8I8E - chains D and E of the 12 polymer chains in the assembly; structure by electron microscopy, 2.63 A resolution.

[Chain D (and E)]
Name: Acyl-acyl carrier protein synthetase
From: Vibrio harveyi
Notes: chain E of this document is another copy of the same molecule, construct and numbering; everything in this record applies to it too
UniProtKB: Q00IB3 (Q00IB3_VIBHA); residues 1-533 here = UniProt positions 1-533
Chain sequence (533 residues; each row starts with the number of its first residue):
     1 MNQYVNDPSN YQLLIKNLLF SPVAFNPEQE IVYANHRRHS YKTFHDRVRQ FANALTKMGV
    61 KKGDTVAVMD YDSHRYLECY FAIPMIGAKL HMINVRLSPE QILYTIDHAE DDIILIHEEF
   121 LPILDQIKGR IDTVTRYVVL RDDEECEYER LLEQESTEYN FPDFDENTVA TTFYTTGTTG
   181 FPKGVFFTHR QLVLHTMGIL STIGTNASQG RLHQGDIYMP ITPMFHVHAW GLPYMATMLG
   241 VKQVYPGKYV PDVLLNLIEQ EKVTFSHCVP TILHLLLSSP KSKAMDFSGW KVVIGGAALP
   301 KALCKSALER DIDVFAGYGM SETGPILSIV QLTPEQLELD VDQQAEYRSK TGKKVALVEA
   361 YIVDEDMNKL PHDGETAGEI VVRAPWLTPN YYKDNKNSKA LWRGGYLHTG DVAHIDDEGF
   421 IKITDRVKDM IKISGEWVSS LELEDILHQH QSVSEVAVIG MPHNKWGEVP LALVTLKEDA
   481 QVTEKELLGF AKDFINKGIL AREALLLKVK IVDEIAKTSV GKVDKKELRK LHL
Unresolved in the structure: 1-3
Ligand contacts: adenosine monophosphate (AMP): T175, I294, G295, G296, A297, A298, G317, Y318, G319, M320, S321, E322, T409, D411, I423, R426
Reported in the primary citation:
  - binding site for oleic acid: W230
  - mutagenesis - K183A, W230A, W230R, W230Y: decreased catalytic activity on E-pim
  - mutagenesis - T178A, Y318A, E322A: abolished catalytic activity on E-pim
  - mutagenesis - T175A, S321A, K522A: abolished catalytic activity
  - mutagenesis - S434A, K465A: unchanged catalytic activity
  - mutagenesis - K465A/W466A, K485A/K492A/R502A: abolished catalytic activity with Acyl carrier protein
  - mutagenesis - W466A: decreased catalytic activity with Acyl carrier protein
  - mutagenesis - T178A, K183A: decreased growth
  - mutagenesis - W230A: decreased growth in response to E-pim

[Interface between chain D and chain E]
Contacting residue pairs (20; chain D residue first):
  Y104(D) - Y104(E)  hydrophobic
  Y104(D) - F181(E)  hydrophobic
  D107(D) - F181(E)
  E110(D) - D394(E)
  E110(D) - N395(E)  hydrogen bond (side chain-backbone)
  E110(D) - K396(E)  hydrogen bond (backbone-side chain)
  D111(D) - K396(E)
  D112(D) - K396(E)  salt bridge
  G129(D) - K526(E)  hydrogen bond (backbone-side chain)
  R130(D) - G180(E)
  G180(D) - R130(E)
  F181(D) - Y104(E)  hydrophobic
  F181(D) - D107(E)
  K393(D) - K393(E)
  D394(D) - E110(E)
  N395(D) - E110(E)  hydrogen bond (backbone-side chain)
  K396(D) - E110(E)  hydrogen bond (side chain-backbone)
  K396(D) - D111(E)
  K396(D) - D112(E)  salt bridge
  K526(D) - G129(E)  hydrogen bond (side chain-backbone)
Other interface residues (no listed pair), chain D (19 interface residues in all): L103, D132, T133, T179, K183
Other interface residues (no listed pair), chain E (19 interface residues in all): L103, D132, T133, T179, K183

[Summary]
Chain D and chain E each contribute 19 residues to their interface, with 6 hydrogen bonds and 2 salt bridges.
Polar contacts include D112(D)-K396(E), E110(D)-N395(E) and E110(D)-K396(E). The paper reports a binding site
for oleic acid at W230(D); K183A, W230A and W230R of chain D, among others, reduce catalytic activity on
E-pim; 15 substitutions were tested in all.
Both chains are Acyl-acyl carrier protein synthetase (Vibrio harveyi). Entry 8I8E (Acyl-ACP synthetase
structure bound to C18:1-ACP) was determined by electron microscopy together with 8I8D from the same study.
